PDB entry 2PS9 | X-ray diffraction, 2.15 A resolution | chain A

Chain A:
Molecule: High-affinity zinc uptake system protein znuA
Source organism: Escherichia coli
Reference sequence: P39172 (ZNUA_ECOLI); numbering as in UniProt (aligned over 27-310)
Amino-acid sequence (284 residues; numbered 27 to 310; the number before each row is that of its first residue):
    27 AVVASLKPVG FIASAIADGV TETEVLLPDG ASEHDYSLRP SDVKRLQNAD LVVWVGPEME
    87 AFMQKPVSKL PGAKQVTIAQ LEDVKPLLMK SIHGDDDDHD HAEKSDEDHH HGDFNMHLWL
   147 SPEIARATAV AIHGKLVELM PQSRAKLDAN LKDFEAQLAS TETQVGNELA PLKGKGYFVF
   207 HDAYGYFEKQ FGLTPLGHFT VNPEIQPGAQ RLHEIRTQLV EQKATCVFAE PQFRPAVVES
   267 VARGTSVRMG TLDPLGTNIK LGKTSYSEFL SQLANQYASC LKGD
Not modelled in the structure: 119-138, 310
Disulfides: Cys-252/Cys-306
Metal / ion sites: Co2+: Glu-59, His-60, His-143, His-207
From the paper describing this entry:
  - Co2+ coordination: Glu-59, His-60, His-143, His-207
  - conformationally variable residues (loop rearrangement): His-207

Summary:
Glu-59, His-60, His-143 and His-207 form the Co2+ site. From the paper: Co2+ coordination by Glu-59, His-60
and His-143 among others; conformational variability at His-207.
Chain A is High-affinity zinc uptake system protein znuA (Escherichia coli); the structure, Structure and
metal binding properties of ZnuA, a periplasmic zinc transporter from Escherichia coli, was determined by
X-ray diffraction together with 2PRS, 2PS0 and 2PS3 from the same study.
